4A3E - chains B and T of the 15 polymer chains in the assembly; structure by X-ray diffraction, 3.40 A resolution.

== Chain B ==
Name: DNA-directed RNA polymerase II subunit RPB2
From: Saccharomyces cerevisiae
Notes: EC 2.7.7.6
UniProt: P08518 (RPB2_YEAST); numbering as in UniProt (aligned over 1-1224)
Amino-acid sequence (1224 residues; numbered 1 to 1224; the number before each row is that of its first residue):
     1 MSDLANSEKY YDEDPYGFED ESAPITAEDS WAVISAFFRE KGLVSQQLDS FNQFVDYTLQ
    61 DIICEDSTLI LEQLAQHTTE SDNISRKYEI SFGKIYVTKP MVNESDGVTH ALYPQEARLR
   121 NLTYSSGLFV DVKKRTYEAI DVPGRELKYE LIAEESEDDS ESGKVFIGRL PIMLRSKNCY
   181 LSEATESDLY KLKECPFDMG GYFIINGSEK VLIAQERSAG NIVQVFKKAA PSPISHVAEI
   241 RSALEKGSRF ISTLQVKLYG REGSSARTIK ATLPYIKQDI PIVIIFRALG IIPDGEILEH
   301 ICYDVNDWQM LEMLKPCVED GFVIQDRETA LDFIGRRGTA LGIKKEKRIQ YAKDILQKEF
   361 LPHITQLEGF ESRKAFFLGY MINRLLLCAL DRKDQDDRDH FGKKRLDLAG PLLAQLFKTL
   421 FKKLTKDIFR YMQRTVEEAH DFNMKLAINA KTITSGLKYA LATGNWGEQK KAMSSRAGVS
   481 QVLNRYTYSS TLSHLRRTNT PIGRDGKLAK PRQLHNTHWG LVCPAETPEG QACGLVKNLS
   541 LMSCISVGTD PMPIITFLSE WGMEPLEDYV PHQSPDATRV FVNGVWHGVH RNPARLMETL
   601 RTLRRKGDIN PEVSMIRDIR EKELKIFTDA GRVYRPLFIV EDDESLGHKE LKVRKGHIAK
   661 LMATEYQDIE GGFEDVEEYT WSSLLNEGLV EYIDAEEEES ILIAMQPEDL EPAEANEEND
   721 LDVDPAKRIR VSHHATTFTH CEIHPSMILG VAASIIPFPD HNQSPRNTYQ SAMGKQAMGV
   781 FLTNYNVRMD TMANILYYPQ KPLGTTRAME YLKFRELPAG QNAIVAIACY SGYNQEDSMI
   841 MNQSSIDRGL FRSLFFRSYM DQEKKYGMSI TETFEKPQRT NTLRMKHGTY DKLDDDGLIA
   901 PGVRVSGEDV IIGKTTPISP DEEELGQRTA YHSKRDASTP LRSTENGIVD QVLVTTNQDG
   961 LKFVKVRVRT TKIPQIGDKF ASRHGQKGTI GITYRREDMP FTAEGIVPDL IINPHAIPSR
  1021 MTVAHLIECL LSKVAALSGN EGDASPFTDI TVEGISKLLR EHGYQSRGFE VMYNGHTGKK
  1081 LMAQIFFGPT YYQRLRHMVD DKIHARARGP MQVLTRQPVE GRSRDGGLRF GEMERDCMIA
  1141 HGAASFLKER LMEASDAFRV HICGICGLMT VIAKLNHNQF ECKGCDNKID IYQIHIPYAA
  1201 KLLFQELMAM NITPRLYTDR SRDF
Disordered / not traced: 1-19, 71-89, 135-163, 438-445, 503-508, 669-677, 716-721, 920-932
Metal / ion sites: Zn2+: Cys-1163, Cys-1166, Cys-1182, Cys-1185
Small-molecule neighbours: AMP-CPP (APC; diphosphomethylphosphonic acid adenosyl ester): Arg-766, Lys-987, Ser-1019, Arg-1020

== Chain T ==
Molecule: 26-nt DNA strand
Sequence (26 nucleotides; each row starts with the number of its first residue):
     4 AGCTCAAGTA CTTTTTCCUG GTCATT
Disordered / not traced: 4-7, 26-29
Modified positions: BRU (5-bromo-2'-deoxyuridine-5'-monophosphate) at position 22

== Chain B / chain T interface ==
Contacting residue pairs (19; chain B residue first):
  Lys-228(B) / DG11(T)  salt bridge to the phosphate
  Pro-231(B) / DA10(T)  phosphate contact
  Ser-232(B) / DG11(T)  phosphate contact
  Pro-233(B) / DA10(T)  phosphate contact
  Met-792(B) / DG23(T)  phosphate contact
  Met-792(B) / DG24(T)  phosphate contact
  Arg-857(B) / DG23(T)  phosphate contact
  Arg-857(B) / DG24(T)  salt bridge to the phosphate
  Arg-942(B) / DG23(T)  salt bridge to the phosphate
  Arg-942(B) / DG24(T)  salt bridge to the phosphate
  Glu-1120(B) / BRU_22(T)  phosphate contact
  Gly-1121(B) / BRU_22(T)  phosphate contact
  Arg-1122(B) / BRU_22(T)  hydrogen bond to the phosphate
  Ser-1123(B) / DG23(T)  hydrogen bond to the phosphate
  Arg-1124(B) / DG24(T)  hydrogen bond to the base
  Leu-1128(B) / DC21(T)  phosphate contact
  Arg-1129(B) / DC20(T)  salt bridge to the phosphate
  Arg-1129(B) / DC21(T)  hydrogen bond to the phosphate
  Met-1133(B) / DT19(T)  sugar contact
Also at the interface, not in a pair above, chain B (19 interface residues in all): Ile-234, Ala-462, Gly-1131, Glu-1134
Also at the interface, not in a pair above, chain T (9 interface residues in all): DT25

== In short ==
The interface between chain B and chain T involves 19 residues on one side and 9 on the other; the contacts
include 4 hydrogen bonds and 5 salt bridges. Among the polar pairs are Arg-1124(B)/DG24(T),
Arg-1122(B)/BRU_22(T) and Ser-1123(B)/DG23(T). Chain B binds AMP-CPP.
Here chain B is DNA-directed RNA polymerase II subunit RPB2 (Saccharomyces cerevisiae) and chain T is a 26-nt
DNA strand. Entry 4A3E (RNA Polymerase II initial transcribing complex with a 5nt DNA-RNA hybrid and soaked
with AMPCPP) was determined by X-ray diffraction, deposited together with 4A3B, 4A3C, 4A3D, 4A3F, 4A3G, 4A3I
and 4 further entries.
